7QOH - chains D and g of the 18 polymer chains in the assembly; structure by electron microscopy, 3.32 A resolution.

# Chain D
Molecule: Major capsid protein gp32
Source organism: Bacteroides phage crAss001
Reference sequence: A0A385DVU6 (A0A385DVU6_9CAUD); numbering as in UniProt (aligned over 1-504)
Chain sequence (504 residues; numbered 1 to 504; the number before each row is that of its first residue):
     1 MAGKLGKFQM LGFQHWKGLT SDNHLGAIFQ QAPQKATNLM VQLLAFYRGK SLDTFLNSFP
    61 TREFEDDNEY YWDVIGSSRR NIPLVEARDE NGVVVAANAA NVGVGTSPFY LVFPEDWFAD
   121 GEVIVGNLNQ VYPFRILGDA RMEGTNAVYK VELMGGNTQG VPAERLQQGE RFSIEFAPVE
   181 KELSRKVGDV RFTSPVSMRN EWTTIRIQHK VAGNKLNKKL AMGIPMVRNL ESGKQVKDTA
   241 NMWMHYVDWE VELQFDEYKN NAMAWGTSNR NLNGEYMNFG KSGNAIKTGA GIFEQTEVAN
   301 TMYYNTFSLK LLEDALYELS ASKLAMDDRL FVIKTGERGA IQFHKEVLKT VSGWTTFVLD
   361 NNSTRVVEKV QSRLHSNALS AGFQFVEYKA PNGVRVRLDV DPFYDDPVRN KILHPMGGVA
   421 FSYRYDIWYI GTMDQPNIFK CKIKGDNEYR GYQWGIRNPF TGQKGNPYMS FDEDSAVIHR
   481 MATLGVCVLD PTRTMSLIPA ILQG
Unresolved in the structure: 1, 17-31, 212, 231-242, 456-474
Ion coordination: Mg2+: T296, A299, P491, T494

# Chain g
Molecule: Portal vertex capsid protein gp57
Source organism: Bacteroides phage crAss001
Reference sequence: A0A385DTA3 (A0A385DTA3_9CAUD); residue numbers follow UniProt; this construct covers 1-104
Chain sequence (104 residues; numbered 1 to 104; the number before each row is that of its first residue):
     1 MAGQQGIYCA PDNIVPNRDR VDVGCAPDGA MQLWVMEYEV TGIGKGCAMC KAINPQQAEM
    61 LLKSNGIYNG SSYLYKVTRI EQVIVPPCNG LMAEQVVTYK DVVS
Unresolved in the structure: 1-20, 103-104

# Chain D / chain g interface
Pairs across the interface (20):
  A2(D) with Q95(g); V96(g), hydrogen bond (backbone-backbone)
  G3(D) with E94(g)
  K4(D) with A93(g); E94(g), hydrogen bond (backbone-backbone)
  L5(D) with E81(g); M92(g)
  G6(D) with M92(g), hydrogen bond (backbone-backbone)
  K7(D) with E81(g), salt bridge
  Q9(D) with P86(g); P87(g); C88(g), hydrogen bond; N89(g), hydrogen bond (side chain-backbone)
  L11(D) with C88(g), hydrophobic
  I224(D) with P87(g), hydrophobic
  M226(D) with I84(g)
  V227(D) with I84(g)
  R228(D) with Q82(g); I84(g)
  L230(D) with V85(g)
Other interface residues (no listed pair), chain D (14 interface residues in all): W16
Other interface residues (no listed pair), chain g (18 interface residues in all): V35, V83, G90, L91, D101

# Summary
Chain D and chain g form an interface of 14 and 18 residues respectively; the contacts include 5 hydrogen
bonds and 1 salt bridge. Polar pairs include K7(D)-E81(g), Q9(D)-C88(g) and Q9(D)-N89(g). The Mg2+ site is
built by T296(D), A299(D), P491(D) and T494(D).
Here chain D is Major capsid protein gp32 and chain g is Portal vertex capsid protein gp57, both from
Bacteroides phage crAss001. Entry 7QOH (Unique vertex of the phicrAss001 virion with C5 symmetry imposed) was
determined by electron microscopy, deposited together with 7QOG, 7QOI, 7QOJ, 7QOK and 7QOL.
